PDB entry 9CYT | electron microscopy, 3.70 A resolution | chains J and H of the 10 polymer chains in the assembly

[Chain J]
Molecule: Outer capsid protein lambda-2
Organism: Mammalian orthoreovirus 3 Dearing
Notes: EC 2.7.7.50, 2.1.1.56
UniProt: P11079 (LMBD2_REOVD); residue numbers follow UniProt; this construct covers 1-1289
Amino-acid sequence (1289 residues; numbered 1 to 1289; the number before each row is that of its first residue):
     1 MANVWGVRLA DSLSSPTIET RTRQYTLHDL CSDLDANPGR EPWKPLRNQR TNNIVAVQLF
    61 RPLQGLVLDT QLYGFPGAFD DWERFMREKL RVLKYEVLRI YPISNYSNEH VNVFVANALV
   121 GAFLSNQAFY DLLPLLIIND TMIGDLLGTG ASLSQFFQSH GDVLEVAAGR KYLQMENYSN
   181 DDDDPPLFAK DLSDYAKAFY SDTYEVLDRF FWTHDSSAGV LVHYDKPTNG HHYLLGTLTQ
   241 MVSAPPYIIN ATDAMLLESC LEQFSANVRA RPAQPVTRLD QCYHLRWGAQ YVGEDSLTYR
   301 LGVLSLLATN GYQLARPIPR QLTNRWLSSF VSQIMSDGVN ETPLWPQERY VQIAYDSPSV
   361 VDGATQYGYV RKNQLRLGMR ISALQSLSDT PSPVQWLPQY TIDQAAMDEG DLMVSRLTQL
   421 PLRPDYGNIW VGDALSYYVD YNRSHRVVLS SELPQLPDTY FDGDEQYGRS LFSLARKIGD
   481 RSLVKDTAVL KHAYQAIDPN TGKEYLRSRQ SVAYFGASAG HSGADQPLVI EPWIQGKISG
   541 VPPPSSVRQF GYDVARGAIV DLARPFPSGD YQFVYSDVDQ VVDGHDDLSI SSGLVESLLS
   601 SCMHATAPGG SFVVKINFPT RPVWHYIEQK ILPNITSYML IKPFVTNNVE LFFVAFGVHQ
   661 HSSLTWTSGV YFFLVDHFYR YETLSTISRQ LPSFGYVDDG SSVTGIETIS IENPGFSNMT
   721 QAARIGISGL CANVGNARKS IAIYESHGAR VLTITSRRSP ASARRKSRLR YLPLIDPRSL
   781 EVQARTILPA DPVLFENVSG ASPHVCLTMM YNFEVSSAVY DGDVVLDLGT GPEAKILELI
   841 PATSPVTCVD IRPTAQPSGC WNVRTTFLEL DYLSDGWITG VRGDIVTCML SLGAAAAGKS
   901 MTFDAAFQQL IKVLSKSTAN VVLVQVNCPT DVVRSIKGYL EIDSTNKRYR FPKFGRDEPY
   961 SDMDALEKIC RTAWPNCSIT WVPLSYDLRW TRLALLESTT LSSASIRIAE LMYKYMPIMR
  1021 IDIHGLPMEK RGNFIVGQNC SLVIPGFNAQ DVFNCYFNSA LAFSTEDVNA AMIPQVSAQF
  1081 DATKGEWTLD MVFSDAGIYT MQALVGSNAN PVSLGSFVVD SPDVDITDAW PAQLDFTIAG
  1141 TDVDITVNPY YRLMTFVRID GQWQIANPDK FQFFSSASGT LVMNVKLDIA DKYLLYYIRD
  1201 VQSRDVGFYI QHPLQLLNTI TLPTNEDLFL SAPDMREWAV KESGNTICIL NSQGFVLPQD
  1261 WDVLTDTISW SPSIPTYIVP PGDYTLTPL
Unresolved in the structure: 1

[Chain H]
Molecule: Outer capsid protein mu-1N
Organism: Mammalian orthoreovirus 3 Dearing
UniProt: P11078 (MU1_REOVD); numbering as in UniProt (aligned over 1-708)
Amino-acid sequence (708 residues; numbered 1 to 708; the number before each row is that of its first residue):
     1 MGNASSIVQT INVTGDGNVF KPSAETSSTA VPSLSLSPGM LNPGGVPWIA VGDETSVTSP
    61 GALRRMTSKD IPETAIINTD NSSGAVPSES ALVPYIDEPL VVVTEHAITN FTKAEMALEF
   121 NREFLDKMRV LSVSPKYSDL LTYVDCYVGV SARQALNNFQ KQVPVITPTR QTMYVDSIQA
   181 ALKALEKWEI DLRVAQTLLP TNVPIGEVSC PMQSVVKLLD DQLPDDSLIR RYPKEAAVAL
   241 AKRNGGIQWM DVSEGTVMNE AVNAVAASAL APSASAPPLE EKSKLTEQAM DLVTAAEPEI
   301 IASLAPVPAP VFAIPPKPAD YNVRTLRIDE ATWLRMIPKS MNTPFQIQVT DNTGTNWHLN
   361 LRGGTRVVNL DQIAPMRFVL DLGGKSYKET SWDPNGKKVG FIVFQSKIPF ELWTAASQIG
   421 QATVVNYVQL YAEDSSFTAQ SIIATTSLAY NYEPEQLNKT DPEMNYYLLA TFIDSAAITP
   481 TNMTQPDVWD ALLTMSPLSA GEVTVKGAVV SEVVPADLIG SYTPESLNAS LPNDAARCMI
   541 DRASKIAEAI KIDDDAGPDE YSPNSVPIQG QLAISQLETG YGVRIFNPKG ILSKIASRAM
   601 QAFIGDPSTI ITQAAPVLSD KNNWIALAQG VKTSLRTKSL SAGVKTAVSK LSSSESIQNW
   661 TQGFLDKVSA HFPAPKPDCP TSGDSGESSN RRVKRDSYAG VVKRGYTR
Unresolved in the structure: 1-42, 73-94, 680-708
UniProt features mapped onto this chain:
  - site: N42, P43 (Cleavage)
  - lipidation: G2 (N-myristoyl glycine)
  - glycosylation (N-linked (GlcNAc...) asparagine): N3, N12, N81, N110, N458, N482, N528, N659
  - mutagenesis: G2 (G2A: Complete loss of myristoylation and binding to sigma-3 protein), N42 (N42T: Complete loss of proteolytic cleavage)

[How chain J and chain H interact]
Pairs across the interface (8):
  Y355(J) with S253(H)
  Q374(J) with E254(H), hydrogen bond
  R376(J) with D251(H), salt bridge; S253(H), hydrogen bond
  I402(J) with A180(H), hydrophobic
  Y771(J) with M173(H), hydrophobic
  D776(J) with R129(H), salt bridge
  R778(J) with R129(H)
Also at the interface, not in a pair above, chain J (10 interface residues in all): N373, A405, A406
Also at the interface, not in a pair above, chain H (8 interface residues in all): T172, A181

[Overview]
Chain J and chain H form an interface of 10 and 8 residues respectively; the contacts include 2 hydrogen bonds
and 2 salt bridges. Polar pairs include R376(J)-D251(H), D776(J)-R129(H) and Q374(J)-E254(H). Curated
annotation (UniProt) lists 2 mutagenesis sites on chain H.
Here chain J is Outer capsid protein lambda-2 and chain H is Outer capsid protein mu-1N, both from Mammalian
orthoreovirus 3 Dearing. Entry 9CYT (Cryo-EM structure of MRV outer shell) was determined by electron
microscopy, deposited together with 9CYX and 9CYY.
